PDB entry 2GRL | X-ray diffraction, 3.00 A resolution | chains A and B of the 5 polymer chains in the assembly

# Chain A (and B)
Molecule: PrgX
From: Enterococcus faecalis
Notes: chain B of this document is another copy of the same molecule, construct and numbering; everything in this record applies to it too
Chain sequence (317 residues; row label = number of the first residue in the row):
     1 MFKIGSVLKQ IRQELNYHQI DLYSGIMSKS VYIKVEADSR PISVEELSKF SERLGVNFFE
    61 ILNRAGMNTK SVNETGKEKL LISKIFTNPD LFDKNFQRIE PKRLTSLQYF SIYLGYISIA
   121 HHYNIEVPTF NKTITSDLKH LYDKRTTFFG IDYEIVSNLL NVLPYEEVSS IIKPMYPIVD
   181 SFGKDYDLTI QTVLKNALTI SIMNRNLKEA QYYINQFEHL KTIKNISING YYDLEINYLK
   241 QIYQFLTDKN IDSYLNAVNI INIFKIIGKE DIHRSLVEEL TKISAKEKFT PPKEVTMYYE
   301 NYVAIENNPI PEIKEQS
Disordered / not traced: 288-317 (chain B: 287-317)
Reported in the primary citation:
  - binding site for peptide: K79, E154, N158, K195, N196, E235
  - mutagenesis - Y231C, D233N: decreased signaling
  - mutagenesis - E235K: abolished signaling in response to pheromone
  - self-association interface (contacts with another copy of this molecule); pairs are residue here / residue on that copy: D233-Y231

# How chain A and chain B interact
Residue-residue contacts (109; chain A residue first):
  M1(A) - E45(B)
  M1(A) - S48(B)
  I4(A) - V44(B)  hydrophobic
  I11(A) - F149(B)  hydrophobic
  E14(A) - R145(B)  salt bridge
  E14(A) - T146(B)  hydrogen bond (side chain-backbone)
  E14(A) - T147(B)
  E14(A) - F149(B)
  L15(A) - L107(B)  hydrophobic
  L15(A) - R145(B)
  L15(A) - F149(B)  hydrophobic
  Y17(A) - T105(B)  hydrogen bond (side chain-backbone)
  Y17(A) - S106(B)
  I42(A) - S43(B)
  I42(A) - V44(B)  hydrogen bond (backbone-backbone)
  S43(A) - I42(B)
  S43(A) - S43(B)
  V44(A) - I4(B)  hydrophobic
  V44(A) - I42(B)  hydrogen bond (backbone-backbone)
  V44(A) - V44(B)  hydrophobic
  V44(A) - L47(B)  hydrophobic
  V44(A) - L62(B)  hydrophobic
  E45(A) - M1(B)  hydrogen bond (side chain-backbone)
  L47(A) - V44(B)  hydrophobic
  S48(A) - M1(B)
  S48(A) - F2(B)
  K49(A) - M1(B)
  E52(A) - N73(B)
  E52(A) - E74(B)  hydrogen bond (side chain-backbone)
  E52(A) - T75(B)  hydrogen bond
  G55(A) - Q108(B)  hydrogen bond (backbone-side chain)
  G55(A) - I151(B)
  N57(A) - D185(B)
  F58(A) - L62(B)  hydrophobic
  F58(A) - M67(B)  hydrophobic
  F59(A) - F59(B)  hydrophobic
  F59(A) - M67(B)  hydrophobic
  E60(A) - F149(B)
  E60(A) - G150(B)  hydrogen bond (side chain-backbone)
  E60(A) - Y186(B)
  L62(A) - F58(B)  hydrophobic
  N63(A) - S181(B)
  N63(A) - F182(B)
  N63(A) - G183(B)
  R64(A) - F148(B)  hydrogen bond (side chain-backbone)
  R64(A) - F149(B)
  R64(A) - F182(B)
  R64(A) - Y186(B)
  M67(A) - F58(B)  hydrophobic
  M67(A) - F59(B)  hydrophobic
  T69(A) - K224(B)
  T69(A) - N225(B)
  N73(A) - E52(B)
  T75(A) - E52(B)  hydrogen bond
  T105(A) - Y17(B)
  Q108(A) - G55(B)  hydrogen bond (side chain-backbone)
  R145(A) - E14(B)  salt bridge
  R145(A) - L15(B)
  T146(A) - E14(B)  hydrogen bond (backbone-side chain)
  T147(A) - E14(B)  hydrogen bond (backbone-side chain)
  F148(A) - R64(B)  hydrogen bond (backbone-side chain)
  F149(A) - I11(B)  hydrophobic
  F149(A) - E14(B)
  F149(A) - L15(B)  hydrophobic
  F149(A) - V56(B)  hydrophobic
  F149(A) - E60(B)
  F149(A) - R64(B)
  G150(A) - E60(B)  hydrogen bond (backbone-side chain)
  I151(A) - G55(B)
  S181(A) - N63(B)
  F182(A) - E60(B)
  F182(A) - N63(B)
  F182(A) - R64(B)
  G183(A) - N63(B)
  K184(A) - K184(B)
  K184(A) - D185(B)  salt bridge
  D185(A) - N57(B)
  D185(A) - K184(B)  salt bridge
  Y186(A) - E60(B)
  Y186(A) - R64(B)
  K221(A) - I267(B)
  K224(A) - T69(B)
  N225(A) - T69(B)
  I228(A) - Y231(B)
  G230(A) - Y231(B)
  Y231(A) - I228(B)
  Y231(A) - G230(B)
  Y231(A) - D233(B)  hydrogen bond
  D233(A) - Y231(B)  hydrogen bond
  L234(A) - L234(B)  hydrophobic
  L234(A) - I263(B)  hydrophobic
  L234(A) - I267(B)  hydrophobic
  N237(A) - I266(B)
  N237(A) - I267(B)
  N256(A) - I266(B)
  I260(A) - I263(B)  hydrophobic
  I263(A) - L234(B)  hydrophobic
  I263(A) - N259(B)
  I263(A) - I260(B)  hydrophobic
  I263(A) - I263(B)  hydrophobic
  I266(A) - N237(B)
  I266(A) - Q241(B)
  I266(A) - N256(B)
  I266(A) - I260(B)  hydrophobic
  I267(A) - K221(B)
  I267(A) - D233(B)
  I267(A) - L234(B)  hydrophobic
  I267(A) - N237(B)  hydrogen bond (backbone-side chain)
  K269(A) - D233(B)
Other interface residues (no listed pair), chain A (67 interface residues in all): F2, P41, R53, V56, E74, S106, L107, N229, Q241, N259, N262
Other interface residues (no listed pair), chain B (68 interface residues in all): P41, K49, L54, K144, N229, N262, K269

# Summary
The interface between chain A and chain B involves 67 residues on one side and 68 on the other; the contacts
include 19 hydrogen bonds and 4 salt bridges. Polar pairs include E14(A)-R145(B), K184(A)-D185(B) and
E14(A)-T146(B). From the paper: a binding site for peptide at K79(A), E154(A) and N158(A) among others; Y231C
and D233N of chain A reduce signaling.
Both chains are PrgX (Enterococcus faecalis). Entry 2GRL (Crystal structure of dCT/iCF10 complex) was
determined by X-ray diffraction (same publication as 2GRM).
